Entry 9GMK (electron microscopy, 3.50 A resolution); this record covers chains E and L of the 11 polymer chains in the assembly.

[Chain E]
Molecule: Histone H3.2
Organism: Homo sapiens
UniProt: Q71DI3 (H32_HUMAN); residues 0-135 here correspond to UniProt positions 1-136 (UniProt number = residue number + 1)
Amino-acid sequence (136 residues; row label = number of the first residue in the row; numbering starts at 0):
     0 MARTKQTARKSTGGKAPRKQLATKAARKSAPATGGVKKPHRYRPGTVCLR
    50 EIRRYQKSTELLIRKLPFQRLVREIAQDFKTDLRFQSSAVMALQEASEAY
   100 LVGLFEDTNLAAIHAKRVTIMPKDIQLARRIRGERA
Not modelled in the structure: 0-38
Sequence notes: conflict Cys47 (Ala48 in Q71DI3), Ala110 (Cys111 in Q71DI3)

[Chain L]
Molecule: 148-nt DNA strand
Sequence (148 nucleotides; each row starts with the number of its first residue):
    25 AGAATCCCGGTGCCGAGGCCGCTCAATTGGTCGTAGACAGCTCTAGCACC
    75 GCTTAAACGCACGTACGCGCTGTCCCCCGCGTTTTAACCGCCAAGGGGAT
   125 TACTCCCTAGTCTCCAGGCACGTGTCAGATATATACAATTTTTTTTTT

[Chain E / chain L interface]
Contacting residue pairs (14):
  Arg40(E) - DG103(L)  phosphate contact
  Arg40(E) - DC104(L)  hydrogen bond to the sugar
  Tyr41(E) - DC104(L)  phosphate contact
  Gly44(E) - DG103(L)  phosphate contact
  Val46(E) - DG103(L)  phosphate contact
  Cys47(E) - DG103(L)  phosphate contact
  Arg49(E) - DA28(L)  phosphate contact
  Arg49(E) - DT29(L)  phosphate contact
  Arg63(E) - DA111(L)  phosphate contact
  Arg63(E) - DC112(L)  phosphate contact
  Lys64(E) - DC112(L)  salt bridge to the phosphate
  Leu65(E) - DA111(L)  sugar contact
  Leu65(E) - DC112(L)  hydrogen bond to the phosphate
  Arg69(E) - DA111(L)  salt bridge to the phosphate
Also at the interface, not in a pair above, chain E (14 interface residues in all): His39, Pro43, Pro66, Arg83
Also at the interface, not in a pair above, chain L (9 interface residues in all): DA27, DG120, DG121

[Overview]
The interface between chain E and chain L involves 14 residues on one side and 9 on the other, with 2 hydrogen
bonds and 2 salt bridges. Polar contacts include Arg40(E)-DC104(L), Leu65(E)-DC112(L) and Lys64(E)-DC112(L).
Here chain E is Histone H3.2 (Homo sapiens) and chain L is a 148-nt DNA strand. Entry 9GMK (SIRT7:H3K18DTU
nucleosome complex) was determined by electron microscopy together with 9GMR from the same study.
